Entry 2LEB (solution NMR); this record covers chains A and B.

== Chain A ==
Molecule: Serine/arginine-rich splicing factor 2
From: Homo sapiens
Notes: fragment: RRM domain residues 1-101
Reference sequence: Q01130 (SRSF2_HUMAN); residue numbers follow UniProt; this construct covers 1-101
Chain sequence (135 residues; row label = number of the first residue in the row; numbers below 1 keep their minus sign (Met-33 is residue -33)):
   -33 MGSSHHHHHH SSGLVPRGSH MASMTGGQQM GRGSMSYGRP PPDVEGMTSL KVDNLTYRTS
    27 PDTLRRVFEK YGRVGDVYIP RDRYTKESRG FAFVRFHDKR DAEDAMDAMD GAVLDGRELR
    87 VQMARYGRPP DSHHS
Disordered / not traced: -33 to 0
Sequence notes: initiating methionine (-33); expression tag (-32 to 0)
Reported in the primary citation:
  - binding site for the 6-nt RNA strand (chain B): Gly4, Pro6, Lys17, Asp42, Tyr44, Pro46, Arg49, Tyr50, Phe59, Arg61, Met89, Arg91, Tyr92, Arg94, Pro95, Ser98
  - conformationally variable residues (order/disorder transition): Tyr3 to Pro8, Thr14, Ser15, Tyr92, Arg94 to Pro96
  - contacts within the chain: Thr14-His63 (backbone contact)
  - specificity-determining residues: Arg61
  - mutagenesis - K17A, D42A, Y44A, D48A, R61A: decreased binding to the 6-nt RNA strand (chain B)
  - mutagenesis - S54A, Q88A: unchanged binding to the 6-nt RNA strand (chain B)
  - mutagenesis - F59A: decreased stability

== Chain B ==
Molecule: 6-nt RNA strand
Sequence (6 nucleotides; each row starts with the number of its first residue):
   102 UCCAGU

== Chain A / chain B interface ==
Contacting residue pairs (43):
  Met1(A) - G106(B)  phosphate contact
  Met1(A) - U107(B)  phosphate contact
  Ser2(A) - U107(B)  sugar contact
  Tyr3(A) - U107(B)  base contact
  Gly4(A) - G106(B)  base contact
  Gly4(A) - U107(B)  base contact
  Arg5(A) - G106(B)  sugar contact
  Arg5(A) - U107(B)  phosphate contact
  Pro6(A) - G106(B)  base contact
  Lys17(A) - C103(B)  phosphate contact
  Asp19(A) - C103(B)  phosphate contact
  Asn20(A) - U102(B)  base contact
  Asp42(A) - G106(B)  base contact
  Val43(A) - G106(B)  base contact
  Tyr44(A) - C104(B)  sugar contact
  Tyr44(A) - A105(B)  sugar contact
  Tyr44(A) - G106(B)  sugar contact
  Pro46(A) - C104(B)  sugar contact
  Pro46(A) - A105(B)  base contact
  Arg49(A) - A105(B)  phosphate contact
  Arg49(A) - G106(B)  phosphate contact
  Tyr50(A) - A105(B)  base contact
  Gly56(A) - U102(B)  base contact
  Phe57(A) - U102(B)  sugar contact
  Phe59(A) - C103(B)  sugar contact
  Phe59(A) - C104(B)  base contact
  Arg61(A) - C104(B)  base contact
  Arg61(A) - G106(B)  base contact
  Arg83(A) - U102(B)  base contact
  Met89(A) - C103(B)  base contact
  Ala90(A) - C103(B)  base contact
  Arg91(A) - C103(B)  base contact
  Tyr92(A) - C103(B)  sugar contact
  Tyr92(A) - C104(B)  base contact
  Gly93(A) - C104(B)  base contact
  Arg94(A) - C104(B)  base contact
  Arg94(A) - A105(B)  phosphate contact
  Arg94(A) - G106(B)  base contact
  Pro95(A) - C104(B)  sugar contact
  Pro95(A) - A105(B)  phosphate contact
  Ser98(A) - C104(B)  phosphate contact
  Ser98(A) - A105(B)  base contact
  His99(A) - A105(B)  phosphate contact
Other interface residues (no listed pair), chain A (30 interface residues in all): Leu21

== Overview ==
30 residues of chain A face 6 of chain B across their interface. The paper reports a binding site for the 6-nt
RNA strand (chain B) at Gly4(A), Pro6(A) and Lys17(A) among others; K17A, D42A and Y44A of chain A, among
others, reduce binding to the 6-nt RNA strand (chain B); 8 substitutions were tested in all.
Chain A is Serine/arginine-rich splicing factor 2 (Homo sapiens) and chain B is a 6-nt RNA strand; the
structure, Solution structure of human SRSF2 (SC35) RRM in complex with 5'-UCCAGU-3', was determined by
solution NMR, deposited together with 2LEC.
